6PQO - chains B and C of the 4 polymer chains in the assembly; structure by electron microscopy, 2.88 A resolution.

[Chain B (and C)]
Molecule: Transient receptor potential cation channel subfamily A member 1
From: Homo sapiens
Notes: chain C of this document is another copy of the same molecule, construct and numbering; everything in this record applies to it too
UniProt: O75762 (TRPA1_HUMAN); numbering as in UniProt (aligned over 2-1119)
Amino-acid sequence (1152 residues; each row starts with the number of its first residue; numbering starts at 0):
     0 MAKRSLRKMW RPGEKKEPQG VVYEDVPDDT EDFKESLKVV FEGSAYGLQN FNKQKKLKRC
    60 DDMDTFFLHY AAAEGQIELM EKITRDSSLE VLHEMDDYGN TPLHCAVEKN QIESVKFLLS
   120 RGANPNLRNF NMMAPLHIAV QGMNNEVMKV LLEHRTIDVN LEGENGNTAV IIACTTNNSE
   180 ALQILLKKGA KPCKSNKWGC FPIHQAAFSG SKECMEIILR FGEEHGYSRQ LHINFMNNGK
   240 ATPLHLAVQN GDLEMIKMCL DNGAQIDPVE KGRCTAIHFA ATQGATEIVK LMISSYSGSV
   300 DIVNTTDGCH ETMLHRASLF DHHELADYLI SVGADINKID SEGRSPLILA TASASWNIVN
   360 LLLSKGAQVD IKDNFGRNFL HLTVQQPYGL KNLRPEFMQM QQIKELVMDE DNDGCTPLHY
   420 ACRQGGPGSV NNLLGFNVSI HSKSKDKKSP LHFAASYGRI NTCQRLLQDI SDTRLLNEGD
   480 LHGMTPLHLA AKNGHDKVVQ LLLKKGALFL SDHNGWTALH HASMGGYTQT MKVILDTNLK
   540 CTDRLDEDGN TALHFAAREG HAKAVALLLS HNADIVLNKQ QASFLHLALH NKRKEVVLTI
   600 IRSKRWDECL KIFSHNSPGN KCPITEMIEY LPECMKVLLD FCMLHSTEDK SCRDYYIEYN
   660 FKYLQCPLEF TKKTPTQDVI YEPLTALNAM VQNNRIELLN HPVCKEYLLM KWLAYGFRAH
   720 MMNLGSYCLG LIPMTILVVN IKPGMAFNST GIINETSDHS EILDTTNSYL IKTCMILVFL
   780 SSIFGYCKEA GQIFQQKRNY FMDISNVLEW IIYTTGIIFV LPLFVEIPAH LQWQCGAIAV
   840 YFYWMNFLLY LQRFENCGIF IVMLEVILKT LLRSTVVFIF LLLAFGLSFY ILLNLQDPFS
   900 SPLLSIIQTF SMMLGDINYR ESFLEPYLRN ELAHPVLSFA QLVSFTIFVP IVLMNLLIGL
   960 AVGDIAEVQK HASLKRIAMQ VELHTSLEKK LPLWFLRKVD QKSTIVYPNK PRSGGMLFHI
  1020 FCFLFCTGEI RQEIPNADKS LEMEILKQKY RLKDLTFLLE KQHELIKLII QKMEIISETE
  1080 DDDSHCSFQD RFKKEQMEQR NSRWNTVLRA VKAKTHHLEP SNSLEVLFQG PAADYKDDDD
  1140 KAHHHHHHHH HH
Disordered / not traced: 0-445, 754-760, 1013-1014, 1026-1038, 1080-1151
Sequence notes: expression tag (0-1, 1120-1151)
Curated features (UniProtKB/Swiss-Prot):
  - binding site ((E)-cinnamaldehyde): C414, C421, C621, C641, C665, K710
  - binding site (Ca(2+)): E788, Q791, N805, E808
  - binding site (a 1,2-diacyl-sn-glycero-3-phospho-(1D-myo-inositol)): K1046 to K1052
  - site: K620 (Required for C-621 reactivity), C621 (Essential for electrophile activation. Sensor for electrophilic agents), P622 (Key residue for activation by the scorpion wasabi receptor toxin), M634 (Important residue for activation by the scorpion wasabi receptor toxin), T646 (Important residue for activation by the scorpion wasabi receptor toxin), C665 (Important for electrophile activation), D915 (Crucial for calcium permeation)
  - modified residue: P394 (4-hydroxyproline), C633 (Cysteine sulfenic acid (-SOH)), C856 (Cysteine sulfenic acid (-SOH))
  - glycosylation (N-linked (GlcNAc...) asparagine): N747, N753
  - natural variant: N855 (N855S: In FEPS1)
  - mutagenesis: C173 (C173S: Decrease in activation by hyperoxia and diallyl disulfide), C192 (C192S: Decrease in activation by hyperoxia and diallyl disulfide), P394 (P394A: Loss of answer to hypoxia and hydroxylase inhibitor DMOG, but not to AITC and hyperoxia), K620 (K620A: Important decrease in electrophile-evoked response), C621 (C621A/S: Do not exhibit detectable current upon electrophile stimulation. No change in answer to hyperoxia and diallyl disulfide. Do not exhibit detectable currents upon stimulation with agonist JT010), P622 (P622A: Loss of activation by the scorpion wasabi receptor toxin), C633 (C633S: Decrease in activation by hyperoxia and diallyl disulfide. Important decrease in activation by hyperoxia and diallyl disulfide; when associated with S-856), M634 (M634L: Loss of activation by the scorpion wasabi receptor toxin), C641 (C641A/S: Decrease in electrophile-evoked and hyperoxia response; C641S: Does not affect activation by electrophiles), T646 (T646P: Loss of activation by the scorpion wasabi receptor toxin), C665 (C665A/L/S: Decrease in electrophile-evoked and hyperoxia response. Does not affect covalent agonist BITC electrophile-evoked), E788 (E788S: Lacks calcium-mediated potentiation but retains calcium-mediated desensitization. Lacks calcium-mediated potentiation and lacks calcium-mediated desensitization ...), 6 further mutagenesis entries in UniProt
Covalently attached groups: compound JT0 linked to C621
Residues lining bound ligands:
  - 6OU ([(2R)-1-[2-azanylethoxy(oxidanyl)phosphoryl]oxy-3-hexadecanoyloxy-propan-2-yl] (Z)-octadec-9-enoate), molecule 1: I731, T734, I735, V738, N739, W843
  - 6OU, molecule 2: I803, K868, L871, R872, T874
  - 6OU, molecule 3: I878, L882, P901, L902
  - 6OU, molecule 4: S900, L902, I906
  - 6OU, molecule 5: Y926, V935, F938, A939, V942, I946, F947
  - JT0 (2-chloro-N-[4-(4-methoxyphenyl)-1,3-thiazol-2-yl]-N-(3-methoxypropyl)acetamide): L609, F612, H614, I623, T624, K661, Y662, Q664, C665, P666, F669, Y680, T684
  - LBN (1-palmitoyl-2-oleoyl-sn-glycero-3-phosphocholine), molecule 1: L708, W711, M720, F846, L850, F853, E854, N855, C856, Q979, F1024
  - LBN, molecule 2: D802, I803, S804, Y840, F841, M844, L848, Q851, I860, L863, E864, L867, K868, L870, L871, T874, I878, L881, I905, F909
  - LBN, molecule 3: L936, A939, Q940, V942, S943, I946, F947
Reported in the primary citation:
  - post-translational modification sites: N747
  - binding site for LBN: W711, E854
  - binding site for JT0: F612, H614, C621, P666, F669, Y680
  - mutagenesis - C621S, C665L: abolished signaling in response to JT0
  - mutagenesis - F612A: decreased signaling in response to JT0
  - binding site for N-acetylglucosamine: N747
  - disease-associated variants - N855S: increased signaling (citing earlier work)

[Interface between chain B and chain C]
Contacting residue pairs - 87 pairs, chain B then chain C:
  F452(B) - I1074(C)  hydrophobic
  Y456(B) - I1069(C)  hydrophobic
  Y456(B) - Q1070(C)
  G457(B) - Q1070(C)
  R458(B) - I1069(C)  hydrogen bond (side chain-backbone)
  R458(B) - M1072(C)  hydrogen bond (side chain-backbone)
  R458(B) - I1074(C)
  N492(B) - K1066(C)  hydrogen bond (backbone-side chain)
  Y526(B) - K1066(C)
  V737(B) - I890(C)  hydrophobic
  K741(B) - N893(C)
  P742(B) - Y889(C)
  P742(B) - N893(C)
  H829(B) - H933(C)  hydrogen bond
  Q833(B) - H933(C)
  A836(B) - I890(C)  hydrophobic
  A836(B) - L891(C)  hydrophobic
  I837(B) - L936(C)  hydrophobic
  V839(B) - L886(C)  hydrophobic
  Y840(B) - F884(C)  hydrophobic
  Y840(B) - Q940(C)
  Y840(B) - S943(C)  hydrogen bond
  W843(B) - F879(C)  hydrophobic
  W843(B) - L882(C)
  W843(B) - A883(C)  hydrophobic
  M844(B) - L880(C)  hydrophobic
  F846(B) - F879(C)  hydrophobic
  L850(B) - F879(C)  hydrophobic
  F859(B) - R872(C)
  F859(B) - L959(C)  hydrophobic
  M862(B) - L959(C)  hydrophobic
  L863(B) - L955(C)
  I866(B) - V951(C)  hydrophobic
  I866(B) - L955(C)  hydrophobic
  L867(B) - V951(C)  hydrophobic
  L870(B) - I946(C)  hydrophobic
  L870(B) - V951(C)  hydrophobic
  P897(B) - R919(C)
  P897(B) - L923(C)  hydrophobic
  I906(B) - Y918(C)
  Q907(B) - Y918(C)
  Q907(B) - R919(C)
  F909(B) - V942(C)  hydrophobic
  F909(B) - T945(C)
  F909(B) - I946(C)  hydrophobic
  S910(B) - Y918(C)
  L913(B) - G914(C)
  L913(B) - P949(C)  hydrophobic
  L913(B) - I950(C)  hydrophobic
  N917(B) - R919(C)  hydrogen bond
  E920(B) - R919(C)  salt bridge
  S921(B) - R919(C)  hydrogen bond
  I957(B) - N954(C)
  A960(B) - N954(C)
  V961(B) - G958(C)
  I964(B) - L955(C)
  I964(B) - G958(C)
  I964(B) - L959(C)  hydrophobic
  L1040(B) - E1041(C)
  E1043(B) - K1048(C)  salt bridge
  Q1047(B) - Q1047(C)
  Q1047(B) - K1048(C)
  Q1047(B) - L1051(C)
  L1051(B) - L1051(C)  hydrophobic
  L1054(B) - L1051(C)  hydrophobic
  L1054(B) - L1054(C)  hydrophobic
  L1054(B) - T1055(C)
  L1054(B) - L1058(C)  hydrophobic
  L1057(B) - E1059(C)
  L1057(B) - H1062(C)
  L1058(B) - L1058(C)  hydrophobic
  Q1061(B) - L1058(C)
  Q1061(B) - Q1061(C)
  Q1061(B) - H1062(C)
  Q1061(B) - I1065(C)
  L1064(B) - H1062(C)
  L1064(B) - K1066(C)
  L1064(B) - I1069(C)  hydrophobic
  I1065(B) - I1065(C)  hydrophobic
  I1068(B) - I1065(C)  hydrophobic
  I1068(B) - I1069(C)  hydrophobic
  I1068(B) - M1072(C)  hydrophobic
  Q1070(B) - E1077(C)
  K1071(B) - M1072(C)
  K1071(B) - I1074(C)
  K1071(B) - E1077(C)  hydrogen bond (side chain-backbone)
  E1073(B) - I1075(C)
Interface residues without a listed pair, chain B (66 interface residues in all): W832, G835, L847, C856, I860, D896, L903, M953, L956, Q968, I1044, R1050, L1067, M1072
Interface residues without a listed pair, chain C (60 interface residues in all): S873, V875, V876, S887, L927, F938, F947, I957, V961, I1044, K1052, I1068, E1073

[Overview]
66 residues of chain B and 60 residues of chain C are in contact; the contacts include 8 hydrogen bonds and 2
salt bridges. Among the polar pairs are E920(B)-R919(C), E1043(B)-K1048(C) and R458(B)-I1069(C). From the
paper: a binding site for JT0 at F612(B), H614(B) and C621(B) among others; C621S and C665L of chain B abolish
signaling in response to JT0; 4 substitutions were tested in all.
Chain B and chain C are both Transient receptor potential cation channel subfamily A member 1 (Homo sapiens);
the structure, Cryo-EM structure of the human TRPA1 ion channel in complex with the covalent agonist JT010,
was determined by electron microscopy, deposited together with 6PQP and 6PQQ.
